PDB entry 4QZX | X-ray diffraction, 2.60 A resolution | chains S and T of the 28 polymer chains in the assembly

== Chain S ==
Name: Proteasome subunit alpha type-6
From: Saccharomyces cerevisiae
Notes: EC 3.4.25.1
UniProt: P40302 (PSA6_YEAST); residues 0-233 here correspond to UniProt positions 1-234 (UniProt number = residue number + 1)
Amino-acid sequence (234 residues; row label = number of the first residue in the row; numbering starts at 0):
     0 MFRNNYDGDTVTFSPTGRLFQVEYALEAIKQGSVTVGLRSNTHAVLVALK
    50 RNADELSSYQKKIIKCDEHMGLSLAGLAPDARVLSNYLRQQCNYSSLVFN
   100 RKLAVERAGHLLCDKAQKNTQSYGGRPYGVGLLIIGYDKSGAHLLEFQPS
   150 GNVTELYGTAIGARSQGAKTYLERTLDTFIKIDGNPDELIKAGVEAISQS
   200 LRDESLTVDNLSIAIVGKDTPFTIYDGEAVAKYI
Disordered / not traced: 0-2
Swiss-Prot annotation at these positions:
  - modified residue: Ser13 (Phosphoserine)
  - cross-link: Lys190 (Glycyl lysine isopeptide (Lys-Gly) (interchain with G-Cter in ubiquitin))

== Chain T ==
Name: Probable proteasome subunit alpha type-7
From: Saccharomyces cerevisiae
Notes: EC 3.4.25.1
UniProt: P21242 (PSA7_YEAST); residues -3 to 284 here correspond to UniProt positions 1-288 (UniProt number = residue number + 4)
Amino-acid sequence (288 residues; each row starts with the number of its first residue; numbers below 1 keep their minus sign (Met-3 is residue -3)):
    -3 MTSIGTGYDLSNSVFSPDGRNFQVEYAVKAVENGTTSIGIKCNDGVVFAV
    47 EKLITSKLLVPQKNVKIQVVDRHIGCVYSGLIPDGRHLVNRGREEAASFK
    97 KLYKTPIPIPAFADRLGQYVQAHTLYNSVRPFGVSTIFGGVDKNGAHLYM
   147 LEPSGSYWGYKGAATGKGRQSAKAELEKLVDHHPEGLSAREAVKQAAKII
   197 YLAHEDNKEKDFELEISWCSLSETNGLHKFVKGDLLQEAIDFAQKEINGD
   247 DDEDEDDSDNVMSSDDENAPVATNANATTDQEGDIHLE
Disordered / not traced: -3 to 1, 245-284
Swiss-Prot annotation at these positions:
  - modified residue: Thr-2 (N-acetylthreonine)

== Chain S / chain T interface ==
Pairs across the interface (62):
  Asn4(S) - Leu6(T)
  Tyr5(S) - Asp5(T)  hydrogen bond
  Tyr5(S) - Leu6(T)  hydrophobic
  Thr9(S) - Arg126(T)
  Val10(S) - Gln19(T)
  Val10(S) - Asn123(T)
  Val10(S) - Ser124(T)
  Val10(S) - Val125(T)
  Val10(S) - Arg126(T)
  Thr11(S) - Leu6(T)
  Thr11(S) - Gln19(T)
  Phe12(S) - Gln19(T)  hydrogen bond (backbone-side chain)
  Phe12(S) - Tyr22(T)
  Phe12(S) - Ala23(T)  hydrophobic
  Phe12(S) - Arg126(T)
  Phe12(S) - Pro127(T)
  Ser13(S) - Tyr22(T)
  Pro14(S) - Tyr22(T)  hydrophobic
  Pro14(S) - Lys25(T)
  Thr15(S) - Lys25(T)
  Gly16(S) - Tyr22(T)
  Gly16(S) - Lys25(T)
  Gly16(S) - Ala26(T)
  Leu18(S) - Leu77(T)  hydrophobic
  Leu18(S) - Arg126(T)
  His109(S) - Arg82(T)
  Cys112(S) - Arg82(T)
  Asp113(S) - Arg82(T)  salt bridge
  Asp113(S) - Asn86(T)
  Gln116(S) - Pro79(T)
  Gln116(S) - Asp80(T)
  Gln116(S) - His83(T)  hydrogen bond
  Gln116(S) - Arg126(T)
  Thr119(S) - Arg126(T)  hydrogen bond (backbone-side chain)
  Gln120(S) - Val125(T)
  Gln120(S) - Arg126(T)  hydrogen bond (backbone-backbone)
  Gln120(S) - Pro127(T)
  Gln120(S) - Phe128(T)
  Ser121(S) - Ser124(T)
  Tyr122(S) - Ser124(T)  hydrogen bond (backbone-backbone)
  Ser149(S) - Pro79(T)
  Gly150(S) - Pro79(T)
  Asn151(S) - Ile78(T)
  Asn151(S) - Pro79(T)
  Thr153(S) - Leu55(T)
  Thr153(S) - Asn60(T)
  Glu154(S) - Val56(T)
  Glu154(S) - Lys59(T)
  Glu154(S) - Asn60(T)  hydrogen bond (backbone-side chain)
  Leu155(S) - Leu54(T)
  Leu155(S) - Leu55(T)  hydrophobic
  Leu155(S) - Val56(T)
  Tyr156(S) - Leu54(T)  hydrogen bond (backbone-backbone)
  Tyr156(S) - Leu55(T)
  Tyr156(S) - Val56(T)
  Tyr156(S) - Pro57(T)
  Gly157(S) - Leu54(T)
  Lys168(S) - Leu54(T)
  Leu171(S) - Leu54(T)
  Glu172(S) - Ser52(T)  hydrogen bond
  Glu172(S) - Lys53(T)  hydrogen bond (side chain-backbone)
  Leu175(S) - Lys53(T)
Also at the interface, not in a pair above, chain S (36 interface residues in all): Arg38, Glu105, Lys117, His142, Val152
Also at the interface, not in a pair above, chain T (30 interface residues in all): His119, Gly129

== Overview ==
Chain S and chain T form an interface of 36 and 30 residues respectively; the contacts include 10 hydrogen
bonds and 1 salt bridge. Among the polar pairs are Asp113(S)-Arg82(T), Tyr5(S)-Asp5(T) and Phe12(S)-Gln19(T).
Chain S is Proteasome subunit alpha type-6 and chain T is Probable proteasome subunit alpha type-7, both from
Saccharomyces cerevisiae; the structure, yCP beta5-C63F mutant in complex with the epoxyketone inhibitor ONX
0914, was determined by X-ray diffraction (same publication as 4QUX, 4QUY, 4QV0, 4QV1, 4QV3, 4QV4 and 42
further entries).
